9FAV - chains C and L of the 10 polymer chains in the assembly; structure by electron microscopy, 3.20 A resolution.

[Chain C]
Name: Isoform 2 of Gamma-aminobutyric acid receptor subunit gamma-2
Source organism: Homo sapiens
UniProtKB: P18507 (GBRG2_HUMAN); residues 25-428 here correspond to UniProt positions 64-467 (UniProt number = residue number + 39)
Sequence (405 residues; numbered 25 to 429; the number before each row is that of its first residue):
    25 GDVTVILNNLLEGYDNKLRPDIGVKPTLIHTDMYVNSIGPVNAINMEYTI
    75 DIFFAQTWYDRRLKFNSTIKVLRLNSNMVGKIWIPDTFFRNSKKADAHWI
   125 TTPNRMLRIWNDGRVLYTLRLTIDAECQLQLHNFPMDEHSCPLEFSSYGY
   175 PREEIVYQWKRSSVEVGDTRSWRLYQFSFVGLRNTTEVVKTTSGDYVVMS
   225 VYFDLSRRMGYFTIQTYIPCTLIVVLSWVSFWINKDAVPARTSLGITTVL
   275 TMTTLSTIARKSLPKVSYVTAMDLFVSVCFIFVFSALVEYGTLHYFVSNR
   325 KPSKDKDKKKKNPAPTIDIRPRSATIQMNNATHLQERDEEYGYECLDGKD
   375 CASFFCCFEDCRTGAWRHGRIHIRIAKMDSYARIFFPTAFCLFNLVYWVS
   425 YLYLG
Not modelled in the structure: 326-368, 386-395
Construct notes: expression tag (429)
Modified / non-standard residues: Cys380 (S-palmitoyl-L-cysteine; P1L); Cys381 (S-palmitoyl-L-cysteine; P1L); Cys385 (S-palmitoyl-L-cysteine; P1L)
Disulfide bonds: Cys151-Cys165
Small-molecule neighbours:
  - N-acetylglucosamine (NAG; 2-acetamido-2-deoxy-beta-D-glucopyranose): Trp183, Lys184, Asn208
  - phosphatidylglycerol (PGW; (1R)-2-{[(S)-{[(2S)-2,3-dihydroxypropyl]oxy}(hydroxy)phosphoryl]oxy}-1-[(hexadecanoyloxy)methyl]ethyl (9Z)-octadec-9-enoate): Ser291, Ile305, Phe308
  - 1,2-dilauroyl-sn-glycero-3-phosphate (PX2): Val249, Trp252, Trp256
  - hexadecane (R16), molecule 1: Met233, Thr237, Tyr241, Thr245, Asn418, Trp422
  - hexadecane (R16), molecule 2: Gly234, Thr237, Ile238, Ile242, Leu246
  - hexadecane (R16), molecule 3: Thr316, Tyr319, Phe320
Curated features (UniProtKB/Swiss-Prot):
  - glycosylation (N-linked (GlcNAc...) asparagine): Asn90, Asn208

[Chain L]
Name: LHFPL tetraspan subfamily member 4 protein
Source organism: Homo sapiens
UniProtKB: Q7Z7J7 (LHPL4_HUMAN); residues 17-201 here = UniProt positions 17-201
Sequence (185 residues; each row starts with the number of its first residue):
    17 RNSRAIGVLWAIFTICFAIINVVVFIQPYWVGDSVSTPKPGYFGLFHYCV
    67 GSGLAGRELTCRGSFTDFSTIPSSAFKAAAFFVLLSMVLILGCITCFSLF
   117 FFCNTATVYKICAWMQLLAALCLVLGCMIFPDGWDAETIRDMCGAKTGKY
   167 SLGDCSVRWAYILAIIGILNALILSFLAFVLGNRQ
Disulfide bonds: Cys65-Cys77, Cys109-Cys128, Cys159-Cys171
Small-molecule neighbours: phosphatidylglycerol (PGW; (1R)-2-{[(S)-{[(2S)-2,3-dihydroxypropyl]oxy}(hydroxy)phosphoryl]oxy}-1-[(hexadecanoyloxy)methyl]ethyl (9Z)-octadec-9-enoate): Asp83, Phe84, Ser85, Lys93

[Interface between chain C and chain L]
Residue-residue contacts - 26 pairs, chain C then chain L:
  His156(C) with Thr82(L); Asp83(L)
  Glu211(C) with Leu70(L)
  Val293(C) with Thr82(L)
  Phe378(C) with Lys126(L), hydrogen bond (backbone-side chain); Asn199(L), hydrogen bond (backbone-side chain)
  Phe379(C) with Lys126(L)
  Cys380(C) with Trp130(L); Leu134(L); Cys138(L)
  Cys381(C) with Thr123(L); Trp130(L)
  Cys385(C) with Thr123(L)
  Ser404(C) with Phe118(L)
  Tyr405(C) with Leu115(L), hydrophobic; Phe118(L), hydrophobic; Cys119(L)
  Ile408(C) with Ser114(L); Phe118(L), hydrophobic
  Phe409(C) with Thr111(L)
  Thr412(C) with Ser114(L)
  Ala413(C) with Thr111(L)
  Leu416(C) with Leu107(L); Ile110(L), hydrophobic; Thr111(L)
  Leu428(C) with Ile42(L), hydrophobic
Interface residues without a listed pair, chain C (22 interface residues in all): Tyr292, Ser377, Arg398, Val420, Ser424, Tyr425
Interface residues without a listed pair, chain L (27 interface residues in all): Val38, Gln43, Ser80, Leu101, Val104, Leu105, Gly108, Ile127, Met131, Phe195

[Summary]
Chain C and chain L form an interface of 22 and 27 residues respectively, with 2 hydrogen bonds. Polar pairs
include Phe378(C)-Lys126(L) and Phe378(C)-Asn199(L). Phosphatidylglycerol is bound between chain C and chain
L. Ligands of chain C: 3 copies of hexadecane, 1,2-dilauroyl-sn-glycero-3-phosphate and N-acetylglucosamine.
Chain C is Isoform 2 of Gamma-aminobutyric acid receptor subunit gamma-2 and chain L is LHFPL tetraspan
subfamily member 4 protein, both from Homo sapiens; the structure, CryoEM structure of human full-length
beta3gamma2 GABA(A) receptor in complex with GARLH4, the TMD of Neuroligin2 ..., was determined by electron
microscopy.
